PDB entry 6MUG | X-ray diffraction, 2.95 A resolution | chains G and H of the 6 polymer chains in the assembly

# Chain G
Name: Envelope glycoprotein gp160
Source organism: Human immunodeficiency virus 1
Notes: fragment: gp120
UniProt: B3UES2 (B3UES2_9HIV1); the construct lacks a stretch of the UniProt sequence and is renumbered around it, so the offset changes along the chain: 31-135 = UniProt 29-133; 153-184 = UniProt 155-186; 189-309 = UniProt 198-318; 312-321 = UniProt 319-328; 3 more segments
Sequence (489 residues; row label = number of the first residue in the row; note: 27 numbers in that range are skipped by the numbering (no residue carries them; nothing is unmodelled there); a row labelled like 135A-135U holds insertion residues (135A, then the next letters in order)):
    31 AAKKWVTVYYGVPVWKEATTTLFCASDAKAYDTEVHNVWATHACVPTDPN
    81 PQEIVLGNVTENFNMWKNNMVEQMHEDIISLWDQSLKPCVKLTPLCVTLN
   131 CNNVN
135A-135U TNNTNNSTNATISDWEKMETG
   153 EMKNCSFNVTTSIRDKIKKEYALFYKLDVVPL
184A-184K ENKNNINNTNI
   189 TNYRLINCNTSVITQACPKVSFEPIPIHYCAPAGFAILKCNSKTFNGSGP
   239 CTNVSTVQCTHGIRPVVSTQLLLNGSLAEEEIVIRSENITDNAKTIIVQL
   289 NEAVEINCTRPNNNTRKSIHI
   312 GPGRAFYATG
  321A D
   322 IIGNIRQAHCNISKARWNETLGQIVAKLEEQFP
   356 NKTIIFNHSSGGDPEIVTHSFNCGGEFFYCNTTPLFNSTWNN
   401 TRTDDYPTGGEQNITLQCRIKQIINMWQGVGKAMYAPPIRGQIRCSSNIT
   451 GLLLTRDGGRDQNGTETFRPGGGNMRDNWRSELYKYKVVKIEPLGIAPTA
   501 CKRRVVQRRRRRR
Unresolved in the structure: 31, 59-63, 135A-135U, 184A-184K, 356, 366-367, 401-410, 458-462, 505-513
Sequence notes: conflict Cys501 (Ala505 in B3UES2); expression tag (508-513)
Disulfides: Cys54-Cys74, Cys119-Cys205, Cys126-Cys196, Cys131-Cys157, Cys218-Cys247, Cys228-Cys239, Cys296-Cys331, Cys378-Cys445, Cys385-Cys418
Covalently attached groups: glycan linked to Asn88, Asn332; N-acetylglucosamine (NAG) linked to Asn156, Asn160, Asn197, Asn234, Asn241, Asn262, Asn276, Asn295, Asn301, Asn362, Asn386, Asn392, Asn413, Asn448
Small-molecule neighbours: JYS (1-[4-(benzenecarbonyl)piperazin-1-yl]-2-(4-bromo-7-fluoro-1H-indol-3-yl)ethane-1,2-dione): Ile108, Ile109, Trp112, Asp113, Val255, Thr257, Ser375, Phe376, Phe382, Tyr384, Ile424, Asn425, Met426, Trp427, Lys432, Ala433, Met434, Met475

# Chain H
Name: 3H109L Fab heavy chain
Source organism: Homo sapiens
Notes: antibody fragment or engineered binder
Sequence (244 residues; row label = number of the first residue in the row; a row labelled like 82A-82C holds insertion residues (82A, then the next letters in order)):
     1 QVQLQESGPGLVKPSETLSLTCTVSGGSISNYYWSWIRQSPGKGLEWIGY
    51 ISDSESTNYNPSLKSRVIISVDTSKNQLSLKL
82A-82C NSV
    83 TAADSAIYYCARAQQGKR
100A-100R IYGMVSFGEFFYYYYMDV
   101 WGKGTTVTVSSASTKGPSVFPLAPSSKSTSGGTAALGCLVKDYFPEPVTV
   151 SWNSGALTSGVHTFPAVLQSSGLYSLSSVVTVPSSSLGTQTYICNVNHKP
   201 SNTKVDKKVEPKSCDKGLEVLFQ
Unresolved in the structure: 127-131, 212-223
Disulfides: Cys22-Cys92, Cys138-Cys194

# How chain G and chain H interact
Pairs across the interface (13; chain G residue first):
  Asn325(G) - Tyr100B(H)
  Ile326(G) - Tyr100B(H)
  Ile326(G) - Glu100I(H)
  Arg327(G) - Tyr100B(H)
  Arg327(G) - Gly100C(H)
  Arg327(G) - Met100D(H)
  Arg327(G) - Glu100I(H)  salt bridge
  Gln328(G) - Phe100G(H)
  Gln328(G) - Glu100I(H)  hydrogen bond (backbone-side chain)
  His330(G) - Met100D(H)  hydrogen bond
  His330(G) - Phe100G(H)
  Thr415(G) - Met100D(H)
  Gln417(G) - Phe100G(H)
Interface residues without a listed pair, chain G (8 interface residues in all): Leu416

# Overview
The interface between chain G and chain H involves 8 residues on one side and 5 on the other; the contacts
include 2 hydrogen bonds and 1 salt bridge. Polar pairs include Arg327(G)-Glu100I(H), Gln328(G)-Glu100I(H) and
His330(G)-Met100D(H). Bound to chain G: compound JYS.
Chain G is Envelope glycoprotein gp160 (Human immunodeficiency virus 1) and chain H is 3H109L Fab heavy chain
(Homo sapiens); the structure, Crystal Structure of HIV-1 B41 SOSIP.664 Prefusion Env Trimer Bound to Small
Molecule HIV-1 Entry Inhibitor ..., was determined by X-ray diffraction together with 6MTJ, 6MTN, 6MU6, 6MU7,
6MU8 and 6MUF from the same study.
